Entry 9B6A (electron microscopy, 3.35 A resolution); this record covers chains C and G of the 8 polymer chains in the assembly.

== Chain C ==
Protein: Isoform Flip of Glutamate receptor 2
Source organism: Rattus norvegicus
Reference sequence: P19491 (GRIA2_RAT), isoform P19491-2; the construct has insertions or renumbered stretches relative to UniProt, so the offset changes along the chain: -20 to 847 = UniProt 1-868; 855-868 = UniProt 870-883
Chain sequence (889 residues; numbered -20 to 868; the number before each row is that of its first residue; numbers below 1 keep their minus sign (Met-20 is residue -20)):
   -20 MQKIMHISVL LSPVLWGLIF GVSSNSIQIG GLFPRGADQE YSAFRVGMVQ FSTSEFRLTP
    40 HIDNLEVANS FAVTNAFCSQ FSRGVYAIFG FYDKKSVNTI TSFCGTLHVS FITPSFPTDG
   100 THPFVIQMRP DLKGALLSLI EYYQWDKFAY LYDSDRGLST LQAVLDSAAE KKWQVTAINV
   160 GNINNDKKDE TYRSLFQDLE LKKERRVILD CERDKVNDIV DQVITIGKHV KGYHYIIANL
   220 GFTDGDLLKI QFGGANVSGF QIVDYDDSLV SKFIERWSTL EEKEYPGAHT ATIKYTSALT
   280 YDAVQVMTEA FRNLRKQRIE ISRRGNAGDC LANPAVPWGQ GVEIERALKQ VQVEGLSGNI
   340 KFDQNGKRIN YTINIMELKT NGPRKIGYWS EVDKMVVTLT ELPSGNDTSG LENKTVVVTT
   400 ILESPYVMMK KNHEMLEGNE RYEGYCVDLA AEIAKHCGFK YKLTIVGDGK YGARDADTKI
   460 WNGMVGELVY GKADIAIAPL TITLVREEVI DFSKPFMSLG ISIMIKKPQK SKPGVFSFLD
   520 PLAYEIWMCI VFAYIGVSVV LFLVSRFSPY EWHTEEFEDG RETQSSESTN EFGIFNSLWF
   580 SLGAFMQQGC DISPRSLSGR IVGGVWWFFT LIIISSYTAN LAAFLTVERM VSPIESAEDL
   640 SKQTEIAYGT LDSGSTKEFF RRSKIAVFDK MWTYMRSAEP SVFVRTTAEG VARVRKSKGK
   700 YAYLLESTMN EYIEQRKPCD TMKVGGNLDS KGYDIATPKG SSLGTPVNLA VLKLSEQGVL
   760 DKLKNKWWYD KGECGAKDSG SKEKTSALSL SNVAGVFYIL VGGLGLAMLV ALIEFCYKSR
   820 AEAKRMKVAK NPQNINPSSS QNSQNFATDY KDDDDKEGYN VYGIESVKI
Unresolved in the structure: -20 to 392, 507-510, 552-566, 774-783, 826-868
Construct notes: conflict Asp733 (Gly754 in P19491); insertion (848, 850-854)
Disulfide bonds: Cys718-Cys773
Curated features (UniProtKB/Swiss-Prot):
  - region: Ala846, Thr847, Tyr849, Lys855 to Gly862 (Required for interaction with IQSEC1)
  - binding site (L-glutamate): Pro478, Thr480, Arg485, Ser654, Thr655, Glu705
  - site: Arg453 (Interaction with the cone snail toxin Con-ikot-ikot), Ile633 (Crucial to convey clamshell closure to channel opening), Arg660 (Interaction with the cone snail toxin Con-ikot-ikot), Lys752 (Interaction with the cone snail toxin Con-ikot-ikot)
  - modified residue: Ser662 (Phosphoserine), Ser696 (Phosphoserine), Ser839 (Phosphoserine), Ser842 (Phosphoserine), Tyr861 (Phosphotyrosine), Ser865 (Phosphoserine)
  - lipidation (S-palmitoyl cysteine): Cys589, Cys815
  - glycosylation (N-linked (GlcNAc...) asparagine): Asn235, Asn349, Asn385, Asn392

== Chain G ==
Protein: Voltage-dependent calcium channel gamma-2 subunit
Source organism: Mus musculus
Reference sequence: O88602 (CCG2_MOUSE); residue numbers follow UniProt; this construct covers 1-323
Chain sequence (323 residues; each row starts with the number of its first residue):
     1 MGLFDRGVQM LLTTVGAFAA FSLMTIAVGT DYWLYSRGVC KTKSVSENET SKKNEEVMTH
    61 SGLWRTCCLE GNFKGLCKQI DHFPEDADYE ADTAEYFLRA VRASSIFPIL SVILLFMGGL
   121 CIAASEFYKT RHNIILSAGI FFVSAGLSNI IGIIVYISAN AGDPSKSDSK KNSYSYGWSF
   181 YFGALSFIIA EMVGVLAVHM FIDRHKQLRA TARATDYLQA SAITRIPSYR YRYQRRSRSS
   241 SRSTEPSHSR DASPVGVKGF NTLPSTEISM YTLSRDPLKA ATTPTATYNS DRDNSFLQVH
   301 NCIQKDSKDS LHANTANRRT TPV
Unresolved in the structure: 1-2, 42-54, 163-172, 215-323
Disulfide bonds: Cys40-Cys68, Cys67-Cys77
Curated features (UniProtKB/Swiss-Prot):
  - modified residue: Ser253 (Phosphoserine), Tyr271 (Phosphotyrosine), Thr321 (Phosphothreonine)
  - glycosylation: Asn48 (N-linked (GlcNAc...) asparagine)
  - mutagenesis: Thr321 (T321A: Abolishes phosphorylation; T321D/E: No interaction with DLG1 and DLG4), Val323 (V323A: No interaction with DLG1 and DLG4)

== Interface between chain C and chain G ==
Residue-residue contacts (31):
  Tyr523(C) - Tyr181(G)  hydrogen bond
  Glu524(C) - Ile157(G)
  Glu524(C) - Tyr174(G)  hydrogen bond
  Glu524(C) - Tyr176(G)  hydrogen bond
  Met527(C) - Ile157(G)  hydrophobic
  Met527(C) - Phe180(G)  hydrophobic
  Cys528(C) - Ile154(G)  hydrophobic
  Phe531(C) - Ile150(G)  hydrophobic
  Phe531(C) - Ala184(G)  hydrophobic
  Phe531(C) - Phe187(G)
  Ile534(C) - Phe187(G)  hydrophobic
  Gly535(C) - Glu191(G)
  Val538(C) - Val143(G)  hydrophobic
  Val538(C) - Glu191(G)
  Val538(C) - Val195(G)  hydrophobic
  Val539(C) - Val143(G)  hydrophobic
  Phe541(C) - Val195(G)
  Phe541(C) - Val198(G)  hydrophobic
  Leu542(C) - Ile140(G)  hydrophobic
  Leu542(C) - Val143(G)  hydrophobic
  Leu542(C) - Val198(G)  hydrophobic
  Arg545(C) - Ile202(G)
  Phe546(C) - Leu136(G)  hydrophobic
  Phe546(C) - Phe201(G)
  Pro548(C) - His205(G)
  Pro548(C) - Arg209(G)
  Trp551(C) - Ile202(G)  hydrophobic
  Trp551(C) - His205(G)
  Trp551(C) - Arg209(G)
  Ile573(C) - Val195(G)  hydrophobic
  Ile573(C) - His199(G)
Other interface residues (no listed pair), chain G (24 interface residues in all): Leu147, Ile153, Ile188, Lys206

== In short ==
16 residues of chain C face 24 of chain G across their interface; the contacts include 3 hydrogen bonds. Polar
contacts include Tyr523(C)-Tyr181(G), Glu524(C)-Tyr174(G) and Glu524(C)-Tyr176(G). From UniProt: 6
L-glutamate-binding residues on chain C; 2 mutagenesis sites on chain G.
Chain C is Isoform Flip of Glutamate receptor 2 (Rattus norvegicus) and chain G is Voltage-dependent calcium
channel gamma-2 subunit (Mus musculus); the structure, GluA2 flip Q in complex with TARPgamma2 at pH8,
class12, structure of LBD-TMD-TARPgamma2, was determined by electron microscopy together with 9B5Z, 9B60,
9B61, 9B63, 9B64 and 9B67 from the same study.
